1WMI - chains A and C of the 4 polymer chains in the assembly; structure by X-ray diffraction, 2.30 A resolution.

[Chain A (and C)]
Protein: hypothetical protein PHS013
Source organism: Pyrococcus horikoshii
Notes: chain C of this document is another copy of the same molecule, construct and numbering; everything in this record applies to it too
UniProt: O73966 (O73966_PYRHO); numbering as in UniProt (aligned over 1-90)
Chain sequence (90 residues; numbered 1 to 90; the number before each row is that of its first residue):
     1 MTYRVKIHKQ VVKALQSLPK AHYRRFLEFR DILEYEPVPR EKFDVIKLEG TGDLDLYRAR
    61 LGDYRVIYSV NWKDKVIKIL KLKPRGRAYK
Disordered / not traced: 89-90

[Interface between chain A and chain C]
Contacting residue pairs - 8 pairs, chain A then chain C:
  Arg-25(A) / Arg-87(C)
  Asp-44(A) / Arg-58(C)  salt bridge
  Asp-44(A) / Arg-60(C)  salt bridge
  Arg-58(A) / Asp-44(C)  salt bridge
  Arg-60(A) / Asp-44(C)  salt bridge
  Gly-62(A) / Arg-85(C)
  Asp-63(A) / Arg-85(C)  salt bridge
  Arg-85(A) / Asp-63(C)  salt bridge
Interface residues without a listed pair, chain A (8 interface residues in all): Ala-88
Interface residues without a listed pair, chain C (8 interface residues in all): Arg-25, Ile-46

[Summary]
The chain A/chain C interface involves 8 residues from each chain, with 6 salt bridges. Among the polar pairs
are Asp-44(A)/Arg-58(C), Asp-44(A)/Arg-60(C) and Asp-63(A)/Arg-85(C).
Both chains are hypothetical protein PHS013 (Pyrococcus horikoshii). Entry 1WMI (Crystal structure of archaeal
RelE-RelB complex from Pyrococcus horikoshii OT3) was determined by X-ray diffraction.
